Entry 9K41 (electron microscopy, 2.81 A resolution); this record covers chains B and J of the 10 polymer chains in the assembly.

Chain B:
Molecule: Histone H4
From: Arabidopsis thaliana
Reference sequence: P59259 (H4_ARATH); residues 0-102 here correspond to UniProt positions 1-103 (UniProt number = residue number + 1)
Amino-acid sequence (103 residues; row label = number of the first residue in the row; numbering starts at 0):
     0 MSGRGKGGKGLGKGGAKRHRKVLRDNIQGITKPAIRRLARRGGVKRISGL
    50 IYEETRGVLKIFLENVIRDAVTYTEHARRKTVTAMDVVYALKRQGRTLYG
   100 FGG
Not modelled in the structure: 0-21, 102
Swiss-Prot annotation at these positions:
  - DNA-binding region: Lys16 to Lys20

Chain J:
Molecule: 15.2.2 DNA
Sequence (147 nucleotides; each row starts with the number of its first residue; numbers below 1 keep their minus sign (DT-73 is residue -73)):
   -73 TTAATGCTTGTGCCTTTATTAAAGAGGAAAGTTGCGGTGGATTAAAGCAC
   -23 CATCGTGCGGAGAATACGATAAGGCTCTTGCTTCATTTGAAGTTATTGAC
    27 AGTTGAATCGAGCCGCTCAATTGGTCAATTATGGAGTCAATAAAGGT
Not modelled in the structure: -73, 73

Interface between chain B and chain J:
Pairs across the interface (10; chain B residue first):
  Arg45(B) - DC7(J)  sugar contact
  Arg45(B) - DT8(J)  phosphate contact
  Ile46(B) - DC7(J)  sugar contact
  Ile46(B) - DT8(J)  hydrogen bond to the phosphate
  Ser47(B) - DC7(J)  hydrogen bond to the phosphate
  Gly48(B) - DC7(J)  hydrogen bond to the phosphate
  Arg78(B) - DG28(J)  phosphate contact
  Lys79(B) - DA27(J)  phosphate contact
  Lys79(B) - DG28(J)  hydrogen bond to the phosphate
  Thr80(B) - DG28(J)  hydrogen bond to the phosphate
Interface residues without a listed pair, chain B (11 interface residues in all): Arg39, Lys44, Tyr51, Arg77
Interface residues without a listed pair, chain J (5 interface residues in all): DT29

In short:
The interface between chain B and chain J involves 11 residues on one side and 5 on the other, with 5 hydrogen
bonds. Polar pairs include Ile46(B)-DT8(J), Ser47(B)-DC7(J) and Gly48(B)-DC7(J). Curated annotation (UniProt)
lists a DNA-binding region on chain B.
Chain B is Histone H4 (Arabidopsis thaliana) and chain J is 15.2.2 DNA; the structure, Cryo-EM structure of
Arabidopsis thaliana H2A.W-nucleosome with Arabidopsis native 147bp DNA 15.2.2 (C2 symmetry), was determined
by electron microscopy (same publication as 9K40 and 9K42).
